PDB entry 2P7P | X-ray diffraction, 2.17 A resolution | chains A and B

== Chain A (and B) ==
Molecule: Glyoxalase family protein
From: Listeria monocytogenes
Notes: chain B of this document is another copy of the same molecule, construct and numbering; everything in this record applies to it too
UniProt: Q71YW5 (Q71YW5_LISMF); residues 1-133 here = UniProt positions 1-133
Amino-acid sequence (133 residues; row label = number of the first residue in the row):
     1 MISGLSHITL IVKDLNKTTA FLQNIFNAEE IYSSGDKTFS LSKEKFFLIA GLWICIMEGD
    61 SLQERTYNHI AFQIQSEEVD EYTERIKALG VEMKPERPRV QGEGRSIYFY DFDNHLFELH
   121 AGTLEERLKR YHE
Unresolved in the structure: 132-133 (chain B: 96-102, 130-133)
Metal / ion sites: Mn2+ site 1: His7 (together with sulfate ion) (shared with His69(B), Glu118(B) of chain B); Mn2+ site 2: His69, Glu118 (together with sulfate ion) (shared with His7(B) of chain B)
Reported in the primary citation:
  - Mn2+ coordination: His7, His69, Glu118
  - self-association interface (contacts with another copy of this molecule); pairs are residue here / residue on that copy: His7-His69
  - binding site for sulfate ion: Thr9
  - mutagenesis - E44A: abolished catalytic activity
  - mutagenesis - E44D, E44T: decreased catalytic activity
  - catalytic residues: Glu44
  - catalytic residues: Thr9 (proposed by the authors, not directly observed)

== How chain A and chain B interact ==
Residue-residue contacts (80):
  Met1(A) - Glu78(B)
  Met1(A) - Tyr82(B)  hydrogen bond (backbone-side chain)
  Ile2(A) - Phe26(B)
  Ile2(A) - Ala50(B)
  Ile2(A) - Phe72(B)  hydrophobic
  Ile2(A) - Gln73(B)
  Ile2(A) - Ile74(B)  hydrophobic
  Ile2(A) - Tyr82(B)
  Ser3(A) - Ala50(B)
  Ser3(A) - Gln73(B)  hydrogen bond (backbone-backbone)
  Ser3(A) - Gln75(B)  hydrogen bond
  Gly4(A) - Ala50(B)
  Gly4(A) - Phe72(B)
  Gly4(A) - Gln73(B)  hydrogen bond (backbone-backbone)
  Leu5(A) - Leu52(B)  hydrophobic
  Leu5(A) - Ile70(B)  hydrophobic
  Leu5(A) - Ala71(B)
  Ser6(A) - Ala71(B)  hydrogen bond (backbone-backbone)
  Ser6(A) - Phe72(B)
  Ser6(A) - Gln73(B)
  Ser6(A) - His120(B)
  His7(A) - Ile70(B)
  His7(A) - Ala71(B)  hydrogen bond (backbone-backbone)
  His7(A) - Glu118(B)  salt bridge
  Ile8(A) - His69(B)
  Thr9(A) - Asn68(B)
  Thr9(A) - His69(B)  hydrogen bond (backbone-backbone)
  Leu10(A) - Asn68(B)
  Ile11(A) - Tyr67(B)
  Ile11(A) - Asn68(B)  hydrogen bond (backbone-side chain)
  Phe26(A) - Ile2(B)  hydrophobic
  Ile31(A) - Leu128(B)  hydrophobic
  Tyr32(A) - Leu128(B)  hydrophobic
  Leu48(A) - Leu124(B)  hydrophobic
  Ala50(A) - Ile2(B)
  Ala50(A) - Gly4(B)
  Leu52(A) - Leu5(B)  hydrophobic
  Trp53(A) - Leu124(B)
  Trp53(A) - Arg127(B)
  Met57(A) - Tyr67(B)  hydrophobic
  Ser61(A) - Thr66(B)
  Gln63(A) - Thr66(B)
  Gln63(A) - Asn68(B)
  Glu64(A) - Gln63(B)  hydrogen bond (side chain-backbone)
  Thr66(A) - Leu62(B)
  Tyr67(A) - Ile11(B)  hydrophobic
  Tyr67(A) - Met57(B)  hydrophobic
  Asn68(A) - Thr9(B)
  Asn68(A) - Leu10(B)
  Asn68(A) - Ile11(B)  hydrogen bond (side chain-backbone)
  Asn68(A) - Leu62(B)
  Asn68(A) - His115(B)  hydrogen bond
  His69(A) - His7(B)
  His69(A) - Ile8(B)
  His69(A) - Thr9(B)  hydrogen bond (backbone-backbone)
  Ile70(A) - Leu5(B)  hydrophobic
  Ile70(A) - His7(B)
  Ala71(A) - Leu5(B)
  Ala71(A) - Ser6(B)  hydrogen bond (backbone-backbone)
  Ala71(A) - His7(B)  hydrogen bond (backbone-backbone)
  Phe72(A) - Ile2(B)  hydrophobic
  Phe72(A) - Gly4(B)
  Phe72(A) - Ser6(B)
  Gln73(A) - Ile2(B)
  Gln73(A) - Ser3(B)  hydrogen bond (backbone-backbone)
  Gln73(A) - Gly4(B)  hydrogen bond (backbone-backbone)
  Gln73(A) - Ser6(B)
  Gln75(A) - Ser3(B)  hydrogen bond
  Glu78(A) - Met1(B)  hydrogen bond (side chain-backbone)
  Tyr82(A) - Met1(B)
  Tyr82(A) - Ile2(B)
  His115(A) - Asn68(B)  hydrogen bond
  Glu118(A) - His7(B)  salt bridge
  His120(A) - Ser6(B)
  Leu124(A) - Ile31(B)  hydrophobic
  Leu124(A) - Phe46(B)  hydrophobic
  Leu124(A) - Trp53(B)
  Arg127(A) - Phe46(B)
  Leu128(A) - Ile31(B)
  Leu128(A) - Tyr32(B)  hydrophobic
Also at the interface, not in a pair above, chain A (43 interface residues in all): Phe46, Ile74, Leu119, Thr123
Also at the interface, not in a pair above, chain B (45 interface residues in all): Asn27, Leu48, Ile49, Glu64, Leu119, Thr123

== In short ==
The interface between chain A and chain B involves 43 residues on one side and 45 on the other; the contacts
include 19 hydrogen bonds and 2 salt bridges. Polar pairs include His7(A)-Glu118(B), Met1(A)-Tyr82(B) and
Ser3(A)-Gln75(B). The paper reports catalytic residues Glu44(A) and Thr9(A); E44D and E44T of chain A reduce
catalytic activity.
Both chains are Glyoxalase family protein (Listeria monocytogenes). Entry 2P7P (Crystal structure of
genomically encoded fosfomycin resistance protein, FosX, from Listeria monocytogenes complexed with MN(II) and
...) was determined by X-ray diffraction together with 2P7K, 2P7L, 2P7M, 2P7O and 2P7Q from the same study.
